Entry 7R5K (electron microscopy, 12.00 A resolution (very low resolution: no residue pairs are listed; an interface is given only as per-side residue counts)); this record covers chains V0 and W0 of the 101 polymer chains in the assembly.

== Chain V0 ==
Protein: Nuclear pore complex protein Nup214
Source organism: Homo sapiens
Reference sequence: P35658 (NU214_HUMAN); residues 1-2090 here = UniProt positions 1-2090
Chain sequence (2090 residues; row label = number of the first residue in the row):
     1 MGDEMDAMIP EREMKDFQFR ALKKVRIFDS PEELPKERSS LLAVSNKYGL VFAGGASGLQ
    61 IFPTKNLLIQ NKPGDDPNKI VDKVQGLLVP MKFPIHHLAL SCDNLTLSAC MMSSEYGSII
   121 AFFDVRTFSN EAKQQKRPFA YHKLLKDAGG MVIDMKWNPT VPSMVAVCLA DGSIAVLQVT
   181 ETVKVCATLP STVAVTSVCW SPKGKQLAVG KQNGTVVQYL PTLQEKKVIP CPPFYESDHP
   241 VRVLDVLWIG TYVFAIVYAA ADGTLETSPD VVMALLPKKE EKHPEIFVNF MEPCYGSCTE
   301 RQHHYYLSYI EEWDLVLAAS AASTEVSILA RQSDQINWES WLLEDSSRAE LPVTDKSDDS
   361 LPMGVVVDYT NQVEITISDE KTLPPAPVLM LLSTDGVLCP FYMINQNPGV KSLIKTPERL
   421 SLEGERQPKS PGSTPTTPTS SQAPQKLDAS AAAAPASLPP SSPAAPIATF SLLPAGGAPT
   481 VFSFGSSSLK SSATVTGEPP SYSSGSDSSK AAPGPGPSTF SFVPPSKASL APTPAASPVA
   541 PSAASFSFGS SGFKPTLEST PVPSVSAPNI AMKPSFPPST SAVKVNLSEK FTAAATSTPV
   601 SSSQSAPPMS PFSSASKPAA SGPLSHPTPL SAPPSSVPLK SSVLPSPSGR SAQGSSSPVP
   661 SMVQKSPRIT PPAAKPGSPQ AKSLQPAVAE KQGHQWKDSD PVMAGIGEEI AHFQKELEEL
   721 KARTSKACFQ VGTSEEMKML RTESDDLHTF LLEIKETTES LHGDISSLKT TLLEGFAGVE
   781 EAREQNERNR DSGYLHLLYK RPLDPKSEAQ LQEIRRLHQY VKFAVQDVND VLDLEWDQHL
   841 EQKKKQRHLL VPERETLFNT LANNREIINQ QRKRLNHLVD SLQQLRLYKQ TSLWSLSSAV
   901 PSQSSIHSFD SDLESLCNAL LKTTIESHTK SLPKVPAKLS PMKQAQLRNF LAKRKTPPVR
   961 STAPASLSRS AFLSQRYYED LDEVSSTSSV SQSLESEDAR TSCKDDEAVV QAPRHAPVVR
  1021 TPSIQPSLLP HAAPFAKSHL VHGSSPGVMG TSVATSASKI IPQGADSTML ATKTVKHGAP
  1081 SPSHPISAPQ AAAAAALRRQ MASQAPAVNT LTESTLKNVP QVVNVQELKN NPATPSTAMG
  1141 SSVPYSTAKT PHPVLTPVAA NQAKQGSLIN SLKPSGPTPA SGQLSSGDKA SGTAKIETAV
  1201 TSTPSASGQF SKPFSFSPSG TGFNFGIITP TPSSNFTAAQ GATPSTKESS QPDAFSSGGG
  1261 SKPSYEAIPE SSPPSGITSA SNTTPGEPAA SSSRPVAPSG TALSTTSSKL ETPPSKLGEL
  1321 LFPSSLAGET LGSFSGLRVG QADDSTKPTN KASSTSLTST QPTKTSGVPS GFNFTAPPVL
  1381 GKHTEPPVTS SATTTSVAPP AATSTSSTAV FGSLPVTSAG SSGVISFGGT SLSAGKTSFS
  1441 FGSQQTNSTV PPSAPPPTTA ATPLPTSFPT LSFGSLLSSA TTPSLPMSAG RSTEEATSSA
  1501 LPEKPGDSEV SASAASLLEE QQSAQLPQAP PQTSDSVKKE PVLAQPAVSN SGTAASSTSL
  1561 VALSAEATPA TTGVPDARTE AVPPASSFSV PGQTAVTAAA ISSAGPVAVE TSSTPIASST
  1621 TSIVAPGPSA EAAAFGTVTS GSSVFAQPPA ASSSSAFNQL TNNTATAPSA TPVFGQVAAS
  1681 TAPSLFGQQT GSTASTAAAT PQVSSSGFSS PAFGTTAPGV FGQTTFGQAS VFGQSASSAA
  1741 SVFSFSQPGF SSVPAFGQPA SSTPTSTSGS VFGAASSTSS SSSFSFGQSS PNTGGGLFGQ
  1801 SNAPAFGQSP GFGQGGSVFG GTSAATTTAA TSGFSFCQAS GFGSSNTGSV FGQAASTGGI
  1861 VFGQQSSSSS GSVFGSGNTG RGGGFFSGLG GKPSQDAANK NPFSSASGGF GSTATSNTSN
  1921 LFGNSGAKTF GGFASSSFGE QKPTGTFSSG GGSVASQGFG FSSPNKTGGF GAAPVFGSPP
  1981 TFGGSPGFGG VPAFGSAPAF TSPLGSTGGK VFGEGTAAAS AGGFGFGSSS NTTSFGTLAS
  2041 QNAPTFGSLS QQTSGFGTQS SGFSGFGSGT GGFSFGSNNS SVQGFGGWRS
Unresolved in the structure: 1-699, 973-2090
Curated features (UniProtKB/Swiss-Prot):
  - region: Leu740 to Leu768 (Leucine-zipper 1), Leu861 to Leu882 (Leucine-zipper 2)
  - site: Pro444, Gln445 (Breakpoint for translocation to form the NUP214-ABL1 fusion protein), Gln812, Glu813 (Breakpoint), Ser1840, Gly1841 (Breakpoint for translocation to form the NUP214-ABL1 fusion protein), Ser1916, Asn1917 (Breakpoint for translocation to form the NUP214-ABL1 fusion protein), Thr1967, Gly1968 (Breakpoint for translocation to form the NUP214-ABL1 fusion protein), Gly2071, Gly2072 (Breakpoint for translocation to form the NUP214-ABL1 fusion protein)
  - modified residue: Gly2 (N-acetylglycine), Ser30 (Phosphoserine), Thr416 (Phosphothreonine), Ser421 (Phosphoserine), Ser430 (Phosphoserine), Ser433 (Phosphoserine), Thr434 (Phosphothreonine), Thr437 (Phosphothreonine), Thr439 (Phosphothreonine), Ser651 (Phosphoserine), Ser657 (Phosphoserine), Ser666 (Phosphoserine), Thr670 (Phosphothreonine), Ser678 (Phosphoserine), Ser760 (Phosphoserine), Ser940 (Phosphoserine), Ser970 (Phosphoserine), Ser974 (Phosphoserine), Ser989 (Phosphoserine), Thr1021 (Phosphothreonine) and 12 more in UniProt
  - cross-link: Lys1538 (Glycyl lysine isopeptide (Lys-Gly) (interchain with G-Cter in SUMO2))
  - natural variant: Arg38 (R38C: In IIAE9), Asp154 (D154G: In IIAE9; uncertain significance), Pro387 (P387S: In IIAE9), Gly424 (G424A: In a breast cancer sample), Pro1378 (P1378L: In a breast cancer sample), Ala1392 (A1392V: In a breast cancer sample)
  - mutagenesis: Val353 (V353A: Reduced binding to DDX19B), Asp359 (D359R: Impairs interaction with DDX19B)

== Chain W0 ==
Protein: Nuclear pore complex protein Nup88
Source organism: Homo sapiens
Reference sequence: Q99567 (NUP88_HUMAN); residues 1-741 here = UniProt positions 1-741
Chain sequence (741 residues; numbered 1 to 741; the number before each row is that of its first residue):
     1 MAAAEGPVGD GELWQTWLPN HVVFLRLREG LKNQSPTEAE KPASSSLPSS PPPQLLTRNV
    61 VFGLGGELFL WDGEDSSFLV VRLRGPSGGG EEPALSQYQR LLCINPPLFE IYQVLLSPTQ
   121 HHVALIGIKG LMVLELPKRW GKNSEFEGGK STVNCSTTPV AERFFTSSTS LTLKHAAWYP
   181 SEILDPHVVL LTSDNVIRIY SLREPQTPTN VIILSEAEEE SLVLNKGRAY TASLGETAVA
   241 FDFGPLAAVP KTLFGQNGKD EVVAYPLYIL YENGETFLTY ISLLHSPGNI GKLLGPLPMH
   301 PAAEDNYGYD ACAVLCLPCV PNILVIATES GMLYHCVVLE GEEEDDHTSE KSWDSRIDLI
   361 PSLYVFECVE LELALKLASG EDDPFDSDFS CPVKLHRDPK CPSRYHCTHE AGVHSVGLTW
   421 IHKLHKFLGS DEEDKDSLQE LSTEQKCFVE HILCTKPLPC RQPAPIRGFW IVPDILGPTM
   481 ICITSTYECL IWPLLSTVHP ASPPLLCTRE DVEVAESPLR VLAETPDSFE KHIRSILQRS
   541 VANPAFLKAS EKDIAPPPEE CLQLLSRATQ VFREQYILKQ DLAKEEIQRR VKLLCDQKKK
   601 QLEDLSYCRE ERKSLREMAE RLADKYEEAK EKQEDIMNRM KKLLHSFHSE LPVLSDSERD
   661 MKKELQLIPD QLRHLGNAIK QVTMKKDYQQ QKMEKVLSLP KPTIILSAYQ RKCIQSILKE
   721 EGEHIREMVK QINDIRNHVN F
Unresolved in the structure: 1-6
Curated features (UniProtKB/Swiss-Prot):
  - modified residue: Ala2 (N-acetylalanine), Ser35 (Phosphoserine), Ser50 (Phosphoserine), Ser379 (Phosphoserine), Ser437 (Phosphoserine), Ser442 (Phosphoserine), Ser517 (Phosphoserine), Thr525 (Phosphothreonine), Ser540 (Phosphoserine), Ser698 (Phosphoserine)
  - natural variant: Asp434 (D434Y: In FADS4), Arg509 to Phe741 (deletion: In FADS4), Glu634 (deletion: In FADS4)

== Chain V0 / chain W0 interface ==
At this resolution (12 A) residue pairs are not listed: 115 residues of chain V0 and 120 of chain W0 lie at the interface.

== Summary ==
115 residues of chain V0 and 120 residues of chain W0 are in contact. Curated annotation (UniProt) lists 2
mutagenesis sites on chain V0.
Here chain V0 is Nuclear pore complex protein Nup214 and chain W0 is Nuclear pore complex protein Nup88, both
from Homo sapiens. Entry 7R5K (Human nuclear pore complex (constricted)) was determined by electron microscopy
together with 7R5J and 7R1Y from the same study.
